4TSF - chains D and I of the 9 polymer chains in the assembly; structure by X-ray diffraction, 3.20 A resolution.

Chain D:
Protein: ATP synthase subunit beta, mitochondrial
Source organism: Bos taurus
Notes: EC 3.6.3.14
UniProtKB: P00829 (ATPB_BOVIN); residues -1 to 478 here correspond to UniProt positions 49-528 (UniProt number = residue number + 50)
Chain sequence (480 residues; row label = number of the first residue in the row; numbers below 1 keep their minus sign (Gln-1 is residue -1)):
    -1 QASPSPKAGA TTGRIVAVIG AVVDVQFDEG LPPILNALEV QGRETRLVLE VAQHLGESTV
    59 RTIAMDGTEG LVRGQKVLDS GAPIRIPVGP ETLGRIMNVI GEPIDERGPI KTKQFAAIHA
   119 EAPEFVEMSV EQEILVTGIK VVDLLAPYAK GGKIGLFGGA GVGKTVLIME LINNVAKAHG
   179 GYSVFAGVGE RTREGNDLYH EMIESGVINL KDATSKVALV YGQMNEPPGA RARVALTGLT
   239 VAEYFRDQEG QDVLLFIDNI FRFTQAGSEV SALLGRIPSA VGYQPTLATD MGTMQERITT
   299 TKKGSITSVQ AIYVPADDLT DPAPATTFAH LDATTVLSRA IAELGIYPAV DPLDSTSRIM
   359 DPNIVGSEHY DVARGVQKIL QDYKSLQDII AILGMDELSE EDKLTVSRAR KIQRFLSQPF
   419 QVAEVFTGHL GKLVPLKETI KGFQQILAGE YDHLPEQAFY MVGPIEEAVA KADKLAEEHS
Disordered / not traced: -1 to 8, 478
Metal / ion sites: Mg2+: Thr163 (together with ADP)
Ligand contacts:
  - ADP (adenosine-5'-diphosphate): Gly157, Ala158, Gly159, Val160, Gly161, Lys162, Thr163, Val164, Arg189, Tyr345, Phe418, Ala421, Phe424, Thr425
  - ATP (adenosine-5'-triphosphate): Ser355, Met358, Tyr368
Swiss-Prot annotation at these positions:
  - binding site (ADP): Gly159, Val160, Gly161, Lys162, Thr163, Val164
  - binding site (ATP): Gly159, Gly161, Lys162, Thr163, Val164, Arg189
  - binding site (phosphate): Gly159, Val160, Gly161, Lys162, Thr163
  - binding site (Mg(2+)): Thr163, Glu188
  - modified residue: Lys74 (N6-acetyllysine), Lys111 (N6-acetyllysine), Lys148 (N6-acetyllysine), Lys209 (N6-acetyllysine), Lys214 (N6-acetyllysine), Thr262 (Phosphothreonine), Ser365 (Phosphoserine), Lys376 (N6-acetyllysine), Ser383 (Phosphoserine), Lys430 (N6-acetyllysine), Lys435 (N6-acetyllysine), Lys472 (N6-acetyllysine)
  - glycosylation: Ser56 (O-linked (GlcNAc) serine)

Chain I:
Protein: ATPase inhibitor, mitochondrial
Source organism: Bos taurus
UniProtKB: P01096 (ATIF1_BOVIN); residues 1-60 here correspond to UniProt positions 26-85 (UniProt number = residue number + 25)
Chain sequence (66 residues; each row starts with the number of its first residue):
     1 GSESGDNVRS SAGAVRDAGG AFGKREQAEE ERYFRARAKE QLAALKKHHE NEISHHAKEI
    61 HHHHHH
Disordered / not traced: 1-10, 52-66
Differences from the reference sequence: expression tag (61-66)
Swiss-Prot annotation at these positions:
  - region: Gly1 to Gln27 (N-terminal inhibitory region), His49 to Ile60 (Antiparallel alpha-helical coiled coil region)
  - site (Participates in pH sensing): Glu26, His49
What the authors report for this chain:
  - mutagenesis - E30A: abolished binding to F1-ATPase (citing earlier work)

Chain D / chain I interface:
Residue-residue contacts (46):
  Leu342(D) - Arg16(I)
  Tyr381(D) - Glu30(I)  hydrogen bond
  Lys382(D) - Gly13(I)
  Ser383(D) - Ala12(I)
  Gln385(D) - Arg16(I)
  Gln385(D) - Glu26(I)
  Gln385(D) - Glu30(I)
  Asp386(D) - Ala12(I)
  Asp386(D) - Gly13(I)  hydrogen bond (side chain-backbone)
  Asp386(D) - Ala14(I)
  Asp386(D) - Val15(I)  hydrogen bond (side chain-backbone)
  Ile388(D) - Glu26(I)
  Ile388(D) - Glu30(I)
  Ala389(D) - Val15(I)  hydrophobic
  Ala389(D) - Phe22(I)
  Ala389(D) - Arg25(I)  hydrogen bond (backbone-side chain)
  Ala389(D) - Glu26(I)
  Gly392(D) - Glu29(I)
  Met393(D) - Glu29(I)
  Met393(D) - Tyr33(I)  hydrophobic
  Met393(D) - Phe34(I)  hydrophobic
  Asp394(D) - Arg32(I)  salt bridge
  Asp394(D) - Tyr33(I)
  Lys401(D) - Tyr33(I)
  Val404(D) - Phe34(I)  hydrophobic
  Ser405(D) - Phe34(I)
  Arg408(D) - Glu30(I)  salt bridge
  Arg408(D) - Glu31(I)  salt bridge
  Arg408(D) - Phe34(I)
  Asp450(D) - Gln41(I)  hydrogen bond (backbone-side chain)
  His451(D) - Gln41(I)
  His451(D) - Leu45(I)
  Leu452(D) - Gln41(I)
  Leu452(D) - Leu45(I)  hydrophobic
  Pro453(D) - Gln41(I)
  Glu454(D) - Phe34(I)
  Ala470(D) - Leu45(I)
  Leu473(D) - Leu42(I)
  Ala474(D) - Leu42(I)
  Ala474(D) - Leu45(I)  hydrophobic
  Ala474(D) - Lys46(I)
  Glu475(D) - Lys46(I)  hydrogen bond (backbone-side chain)
  His477(D) - Lys39(I)
  His477(D) - Leu42(I)
  His477(D) - Ala43(I)
  His477(D) - Lys46(I)
Other interface residues (no listed pair), chain D (28 interface residues in all): Gln379, Ile390, Arg412
Interface features reported in the paper:
  - pairs named by the authors: Glu30(I)-Arg408(D) (salt bridge)
  - interface residues, chain I: Leu42(I), Leu45(I)

Summary:
Chain D and chain I form an interface of 28 and 20 residues respectively, with 6 hydrogen bonds and 3 salt
bridges. Polar pairs include Asp394(D)-Arg32(I), Arg408(D)-Glu30(I) and Arg408(D)-Glu31(I). The paper
describes a salt bridge between Glu30(I) and Arg408(D). From the paper: E30A of chain I abolishes binding to
F1-ATPase; interface residues Leu42(I) and Leu45(I).
Chain D is ATP synthase subunit beta, mitochondrial and chain I is ATPase inhibitor, mitochondrial, both from
Bos taurus; the structure, The Pathway of Binding of the Intrinsically Disordered Mitochondrial Inhibitor
Protein to F1-ATPase, was determined by X-ray diffraction (same publication as 4TT3).
